4Z7L - chains A and C of the 3 polymer chains in the assembly; structure by X-ray diffraction, 3.50 A resolution.

# Chain A
Molecule: Cas6b
Organism: Methanococcus maripaludis (strain C5 / ATCC BAA-1333)
Reference sequence: A4FXZ3 (A4FXZ3_METM5); residue numbers follow UniProt; this construct covers 1-218
Sequence (218 residues; row label = number of the first residue in the row):
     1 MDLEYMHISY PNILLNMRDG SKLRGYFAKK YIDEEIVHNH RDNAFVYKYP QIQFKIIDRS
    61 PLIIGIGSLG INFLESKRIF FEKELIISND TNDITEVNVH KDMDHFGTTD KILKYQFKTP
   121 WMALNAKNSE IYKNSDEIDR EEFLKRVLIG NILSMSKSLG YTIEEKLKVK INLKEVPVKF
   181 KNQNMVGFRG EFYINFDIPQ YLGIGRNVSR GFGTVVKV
From the paper describing this entry:
  - mutagenesis - Y47A: decreased catalytic activity (citing earlier work)
  - mutagenesis - R24A, K29A: unchanged catalytic activity (citing earlier work)

# Chain C
Molecule: 14-nt RNA strand
Organism: Methanococcus maripaludis
Sequence (14 nucleotides; each row starts with the number of its first residue):
    16 GCAAAAUAAC AAGC

# Chain A / chain C interface
Residue-residue contacts (55; chain A residue first):
  Arg24(A) - C29(C)  salt bridge to the phosphate
  His38(A) - C29(C)  hydrogen bond to the phosphate
  Asn39(A) - G28(C)  hydrogen bond to the phosphate
  Asn39(A) - C29(C)  hydrogen bond to the phosphate
  Phe45(A) - A18(C)  sugar contact
  Phe45(A) - G28(C)  base contact
  Phe45(A) - C29(C)  sugar contact
  Val46(A) - G28(C)  hydrogen bond to the sugar
  Tyr47(A) - A18(C)  hydrogen bond to the sugar
  Tyr47(A) - A19(C)  hydrogen bond to the sugar
  Tyr47(A) - A21(C)  base contact
  Tyr47(A) - G28(C)  base contact
  Lys48(A) - G28(C)  sugar contact
  Pro50(A) - G28(C)  phosphate contact
  Ala123(A) - A27(C)  phosphate contact
  Asn125(A) - A26(C)  phosphate contact
  Asn125(A) - A27(C)  hydrogen bond to the phosphate
  Lys127(A) - A26(C)  salt bridge to the phosphate
  Asn128(A) - A26(C)  hydrogen bond to the phosphate
  Arg146(A) - C25(C)  salt bridge to the phosphate
  Ile149(A) - A24(C)  base contact
  Gly150(A) - A26(C)  sugar contact
  Asn151(A) - A26(C)  hydrogen bond to the sugar
  Leu153(A) - A23(C)  sugar contact
  Leu153(A) - A24(C)  sugar contact
  Leu153(A) - A26(C)  base contact
  Ser154(A) - A26(C)  hydrogen bond to the sugar
  Ser154(A) - A27(C)  hydrogen bond to the base
  Ser156(A) - A23(C)  base contact
  Lys157(A) - A21(C)  sugar contact
  Lys157(A) - U22(C)  salt bridge to the phosphate
  Lys157(A) - A23(C)  salt bridge to the phosphate
  Lys157(A) - A26(C)  base contact
  Lys157(A) - A27(C)  hydrogen bond to the base
  Tyr161(A) - A23(C)  hydrogen bond to the base
  Thr162(A) - U22(C)  hydrogen bond to the base
  Thr162(A) - A23(C)  base contact
  Ile163(A) - A23(C)  hydrogen bond to the base
  Glu165(A) - A24(C)  hydrogen bond to the base
  Lys166(A) - A24(C)  base contact
  Leu167(A) - A24(C)  hydrogen bond to the base
  Phe180(A) - G16(C)  base contact
  Phe180(A) - C29(C)  base contact
  Lys181(A) - G16(C)  base contact
  Lys181(A) - C29(C)  hydrogen bond to the sugar
  Gln183(A) - G16(C)  sugar contact
  Gly205(A) - A27(C)  sugar contact
  Arg206(A) - G16(C)  hydrogen bond to the base
  Arg206(A) - G28(C)  phosphate contact
  Arg206(A) - C29(C)  base contact
  Asn207(A) - G28(C)  hydrogen bond to the phosphate
  Asn207(A) - C29(C)  hydrogen bond to the base
  Val208(A) - G28(C)  phosphate contact
  Ser209(A) - C29(C)  phosphate contact
  Arg210(A) - C29(C)  salt bridge to the phosphate
Also at the interface, not in a pair above, chain A (36 interface residues in all): Val147

# Overview
Chain A and chain C form an interface of 36 and 12 residues respectively, with 21 hydrogen bonds and 6 salt
bridges. Among the polar pairs are Ser154(A)-A27(C), Lys157(A)-A27(C) and Tyr161(A)-A23(C). The paper reports
that Y47A of chain A reduces catalytic activity; R24A and K29A of chain A leave catalytic activity unchanged.
Here chain A is Cas6b (Methanococcus maripaludis (strain C5 / ATCC BAA-1333)) and chain C is a 14-nt RNA
strand (Methanococcus maripaludis). Entry 4Z7L (Crystal structure of Cas6b) was determined by X-ray
diffraction together with 4Z7K from the same study.
